PDB entry 3MGB | X-ray diffraction, 2.04 A resolution | chains A and D of the 4 polymer chains in the assembly

Chain A:
Protein: TEG12
Organism: Uncultured soil bacterium
Notes: EC 2.8.2.-
UniProt: B7T1D7 (B7T1D7_9BACT); residues 1-285 here = UniProt positions 1-285
Amino-acid sequence (319 residues; row label = number of the first residue in the row; numbers below 1 keep their minus sign (Met-33 is residue -33)):
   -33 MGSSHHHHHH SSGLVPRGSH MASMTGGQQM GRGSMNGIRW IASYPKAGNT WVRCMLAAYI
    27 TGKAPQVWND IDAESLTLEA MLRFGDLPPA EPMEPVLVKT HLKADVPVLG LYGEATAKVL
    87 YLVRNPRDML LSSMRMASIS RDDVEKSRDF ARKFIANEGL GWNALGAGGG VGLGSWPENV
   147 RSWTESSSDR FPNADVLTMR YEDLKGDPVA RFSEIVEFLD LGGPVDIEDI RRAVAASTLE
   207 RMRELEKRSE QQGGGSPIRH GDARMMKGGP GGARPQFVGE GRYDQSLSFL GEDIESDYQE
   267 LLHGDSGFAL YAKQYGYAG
Not modelled in the structure: -33 to -32, -21 to -1, 216-219, 225-230
Construct notes: expression tag (-33 to 0)
Ligand contacts: 3'-phosphate-adenosine-5'-diphosphate (PAP): Lys12, Ala13, Gly14, Asn15, Thr16, Trp17, Arg90, Asp94, Ser98, Arg101, Tyr167, Lys171, Ser203, Thr204, Leu205, Met208, Phe243, Val244, Gly245, Glu246, Gly247, Arg248
What the authors report for this chain:
  - conformationally variable residues (helix shift, order/disorder transition): Gly127 to Val137, Thr204, Arg225 to Arg230
  - binding site for 3'-phosphate-adenosine-5'-diphosphate: Lys12, Thr16, Trp17, Arg90, Ser98, Tyr167, Phe243 to Gly247
  - mutagenesis - K12A, T16A, H67Q, E206A, P241A: abolished catalytic activity with Teicoplanin aglycone (chain D)
  - mutagenesis - K65A, S98A, R101A, E212A, R214A, M232A, K233A, G234A, P236A, G238A, A239R, R240A, Q242A, Q251A: decreased catalytic activity with Teicoplanin aglycone (chain D)
  - mutagenesis - S9A, W17A, H67A, H67E, R90A, Y167A: abolished expression
  - catalytic residues: Lys12, Lys65, His67 (proposed by the authors, not directly observed)
  - contacts within the chain: Ser9-His67 (hydrogen bond)
  - binding site for Teicoplanin aglycone: Lys233 to Gln242, Asp271
  - mutagenesis - S106A, R107A, D108A, K171A, R207A, E210A, K213A, G235A: unchanged catalytic activity with Teicoplanin aglycone (chain D)
  - mutagenesis - R248A: increased catalytic activity with Teicoplanin aglycone (chain D)

Chain D:
Protein: Teicoplanin aglycone
Organism: Nonomuraea SP. atcc 39727
Amino-acid sequence (7 residues; each row starts with the number of its first residue):
   387 GXXGGYX
Covalent attachments: covalent link Gly387-3FG_389, Gly391-3FG_393; covalent link 3MY_388-Gly390; covalent link Gly390-Tyr392
Modified residues: Gly387, Gly390, Gly391 ((2R)-amino(4-hydroxyphenyl)ethanoic acid; GHP); 3MY (3-chloro-D-tyrosine) at position 388, 3FG ((2S)-amino(3,5-dihydroxyphenyl)ethanoic acid) at position 389, 3FG ((2S)-amino(3,5-dihydroxyphenyl)ethanoic acid) at position 393; Tyr392 ((betaR)-3-chloro-beta-hydroxy-L-tyrosine; OMY)

How chain A and chain D interact:
Residue-residue contacts (18):
  Ser-30(A) - 3FG_393(D)
  His-29(A) - Tyr392(D)
  His-29(A) - 3FG_393(D)  hydrogen bond (side chain-backbone)
  His-28(A) - Tyr392(D)  hydrogen bond (backbone-backbone)
  His-27(A) - Gly391(D)
  His-27(A) - Tyr392(D)  hydrogen bond (backbone-backbone)
  His-27(A) - 3FG_393(D)
  His-26(A) - Gly390(D)
  His-26(A) - Tyr392(D)
  His-25(A) - Gly387(D)
  His-25(A) - 3FG_389(D)
  His-25(A) - Gly390(D)  hydrogen bond (backbone-backbone)
  Ser-23(A) - Gly387(D)
  Ser-23(A) - 3FG_389(D)  hydrogen bond (side chain-backbone)
  Glu210(A) - 3MY_388(D)
  Lys213(A) - 3MY_388(D)
  Lys213(A) - Gly390(D)
  Met232(A) - 3MY_388(D)
Other interface residues (no listed pair), chain A (12 interface residues in all): His-24, Arg214

Summary:
Chain A and chain D form an interface of 12 and 7 residues respectively; the contacts include 5 hydrogen
bonds. Among the polar pairs are His-29(A)-3FG_393(D), Ser-23(A)-3FG_389(D) and His-28(A)-Tyr392(D). The paper
reports catalytic residues Lys12(A), Lys65(A) and His67(A); K65A, S98A and R101A of chain A, among others,
reduce catalytic activity with Teicoplanin aglycone (chain D); 34 substitutions were tested in all.
Chain A is TEG12 (Uncultured soil bacterium) and chain D is Teicoplanin aglycone (Nonomuraea SP. atcc 39727);
the structure, Teg 12 Ternary Structure Complexed with PAP and the Teicoplanin Aglycone, was determined by
X-ray diffraction together with 3MGC from the same study.
